PDB entry 1TWF | X-ray diffraction, 2.30 A resolution | chains A and B of the 10 polymer chains in the assembly

# Chain A
Name: DNA-directed RNA polymerase II largest subunit
Organism: Saccharomyces cerevisiae
Notes: EC 2.7.7.6
UniProtKB: P04050 (RPB1_YEAST); residues 1-1733 here = UniProt positions 1-1733
Sequence (1733 residues; each row starts with the number of its first residue):
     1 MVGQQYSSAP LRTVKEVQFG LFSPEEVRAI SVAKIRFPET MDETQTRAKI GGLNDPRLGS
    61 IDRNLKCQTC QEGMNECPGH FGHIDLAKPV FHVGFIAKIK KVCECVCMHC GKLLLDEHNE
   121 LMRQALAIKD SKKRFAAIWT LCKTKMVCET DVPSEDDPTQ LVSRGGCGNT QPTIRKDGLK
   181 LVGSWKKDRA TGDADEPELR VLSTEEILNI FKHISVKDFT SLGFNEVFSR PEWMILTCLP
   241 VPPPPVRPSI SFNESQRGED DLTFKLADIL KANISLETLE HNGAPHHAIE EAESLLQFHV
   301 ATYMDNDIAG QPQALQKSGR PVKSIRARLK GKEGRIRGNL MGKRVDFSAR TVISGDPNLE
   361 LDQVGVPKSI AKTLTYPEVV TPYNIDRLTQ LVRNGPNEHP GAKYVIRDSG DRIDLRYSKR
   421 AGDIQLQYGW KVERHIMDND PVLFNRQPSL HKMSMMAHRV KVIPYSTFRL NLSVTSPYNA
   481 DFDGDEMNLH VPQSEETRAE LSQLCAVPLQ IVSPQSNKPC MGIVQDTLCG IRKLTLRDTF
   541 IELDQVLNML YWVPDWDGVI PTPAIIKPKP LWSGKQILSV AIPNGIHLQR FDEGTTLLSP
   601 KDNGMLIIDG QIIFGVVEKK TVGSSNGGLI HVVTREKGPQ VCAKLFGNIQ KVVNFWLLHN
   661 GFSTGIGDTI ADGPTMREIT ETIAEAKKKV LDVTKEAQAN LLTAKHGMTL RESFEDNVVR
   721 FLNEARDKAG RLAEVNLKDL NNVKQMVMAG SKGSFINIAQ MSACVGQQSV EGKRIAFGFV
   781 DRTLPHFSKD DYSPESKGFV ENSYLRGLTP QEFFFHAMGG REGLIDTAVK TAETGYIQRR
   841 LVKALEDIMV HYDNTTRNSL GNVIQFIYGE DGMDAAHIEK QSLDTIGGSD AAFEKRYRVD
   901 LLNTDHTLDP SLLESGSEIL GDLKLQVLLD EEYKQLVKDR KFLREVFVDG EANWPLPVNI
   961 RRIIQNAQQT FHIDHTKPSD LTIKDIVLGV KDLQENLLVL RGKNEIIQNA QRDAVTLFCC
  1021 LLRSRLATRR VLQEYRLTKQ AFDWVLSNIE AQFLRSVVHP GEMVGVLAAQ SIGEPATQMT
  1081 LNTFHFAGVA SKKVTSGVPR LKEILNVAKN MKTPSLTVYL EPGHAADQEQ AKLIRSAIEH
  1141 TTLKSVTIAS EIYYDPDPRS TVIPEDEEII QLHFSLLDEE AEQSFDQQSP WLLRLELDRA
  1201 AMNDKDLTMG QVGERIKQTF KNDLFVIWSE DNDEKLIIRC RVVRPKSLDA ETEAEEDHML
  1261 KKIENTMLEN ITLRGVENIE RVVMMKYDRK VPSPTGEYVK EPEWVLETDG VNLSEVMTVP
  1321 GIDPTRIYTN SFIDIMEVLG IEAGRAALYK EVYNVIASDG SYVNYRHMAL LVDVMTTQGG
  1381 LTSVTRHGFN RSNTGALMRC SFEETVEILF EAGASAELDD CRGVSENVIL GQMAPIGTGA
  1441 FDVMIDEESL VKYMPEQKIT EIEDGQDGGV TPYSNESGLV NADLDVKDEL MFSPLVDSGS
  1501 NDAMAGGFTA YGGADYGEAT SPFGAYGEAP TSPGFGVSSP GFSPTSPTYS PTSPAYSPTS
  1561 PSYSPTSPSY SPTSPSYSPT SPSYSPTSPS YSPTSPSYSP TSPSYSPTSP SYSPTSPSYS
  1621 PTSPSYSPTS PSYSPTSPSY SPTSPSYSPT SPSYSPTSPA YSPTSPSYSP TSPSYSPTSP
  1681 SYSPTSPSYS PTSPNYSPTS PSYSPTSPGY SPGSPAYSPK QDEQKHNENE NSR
Not modelled in the structure: 1, 1082-1091, 1177-1186, 1244-1253, 1451-1733
Metal / ion sites: Zn2+ site 1: Cys67, Cys70, Cys77, His80; Zn2+ site 2: Cys107, Cys110, Cys148, Cys167; Mn2+ site 1: Asp481, Asp483, Asp485 (together with UTP); Mn2+ site 2: Asp481, Asp483 (together with UTP) (shared with Asp837(B) of chain B)
Small-molecule neighbours: UTP (uridine 5'-triphosphate): Asp481, Asp483, Asp485
Curated features (UniProtKB/Swiss-Prot):
  - region: Pro248 to Asp260 (Lid loop), Asn306 to Lys323 (Rudder loop), Pro810 to Glu822 (Bridging helix)
  - binding site (Zn(2+)): Cys67, Cys70, Cys77, His80, Cys107, Cys110, Cys148, Cys167
  - binding site (Mg(2+)): Asp481, Asp483, Asp485
  - modified residue: Thr1471 (Phosphothreonine)
  - cross-link (Glycyl lysine isopeptide (Lys-Gly)): Lys695 (interchain with G-Cter in ubiquitin), Lys1246 (interchain with G-Cter in ubiquitin), Lys1350 (interchain with G-Cter in ubiquitin)
  - natural variant: Ser1653 to Pro1659 (deletion: In strain: A364A)
  - mutagenesis: Lys1246 (K1246R: Impairs ubiquitination during transcription stress)

# Chain B
Name: DNA-directed RNA polymerase II 140 kDa polypeptide
Organism: Saccharomyces cerevisiae
Notes: EC 2.7.7.6
UniProtKB: P08518 (RPB2_YEAST); numbering as in UniProt (aligned over 1-1224)
Sequence (1224 residues; each row starts with the number of its first residue):
     1 MSDLANSEKY YDEDPYGFED ESAPITAEDS WAVISAFFRE KGLVSQQLDS FNQFVDYTLQ
    61 DIICEDSTLI LEQLAQHTTE SDNISRKYEI SFGKIYVTKP MVNESDGVTH ALYPQEARLR
   121 NLTYSSGLFV DVKKRTYEAI DVPGRELKYE LIAEESEDDS ESGKVFIGRL PIMLRSKNCY
   181 LSEATESDLY KLKECPFDMG GYFIINGSEK VLIAQERSAG NIVQVFKKAA PSPISHVAEI
   241 RSALEKGSRF ISTLQVKLYG REGSSARTIK ATLPYIKQDI PIVIIFRALG IIPDGEILEH
   301 ICYDVNDWQM LEMLKPCVED GFVIQDRETA LDFIGRRGTA LGIKKEKRIQ YAKDILQKEF
   361 LPHITQLEGF ESRKAFFLGY MINRLLLCAL DRKDQDDRDH FGKKRLDLAG PLLAQLFKTL
   421 FKKLTKDIFR YMQRTVEEAH DFNMKLAINA KTITSGLKYA LATGNWGEQK KAMSSRAGVS
   481 QVLNRYTYSS TLSHLRRTNT PIGRDGKLAK PRQLHNTHWG LVCPAETPEG QACGLVKNLS
   541 LMSCISVGTD PMPIITFLSE WGMEPLEDYV PHQSPDATRV FVNGVWHGVH RNPARLMETL
   601 RTLRRKGDIN PEVSMIRDIR EKELKIFTDA GRVYRPLFIV EDDESLGHKE LKVRKGHIAK
   661 LMATEYQDIE GGFEDVEEYT WSSLLNEGLV EYIDAEEEES ILIAMQPEDL EPAEANEEND
   721 LDVDPAKRIR VSHHATTFTH CEIHPSMILG VAASIIPFPD HNQSPRNTYQ SAMGKQAMGV
   781 FLTNYNVRMD TMANILYYPQ KPLGTTRAME YLKFRELPAG QNAIVAIACY SGYNQEDSMI
   841 MNQSSIDRGL FRSLFFRSYM DQEKKYGMSI TETFEKPQRT NTLRMKHGTY DKLDDDGLIA
   901 PGVRVSGEDV IIGKTTPISP DEEELGQRTA YHSKRDASTP LRSTENGIVD QVLVTTNQDG
   961 LKFVKVRVRT TKIPQIGDKF ASRHGQKGTI GITYRREDMP FTAEGIVPDL IINPHAIPSR
  1021 MTVAHLIECL LSKVAALSGN EGDASPFTDI TVEGISKLLR EHGYQSRGFE VMYNGHTGKK
  1081 LMAQIFFGPT YYQRLRHMVD DKIHARARGP MQVLTRQPVE GRSRDGGLRF GEMERDCMIA
  1141 HGAASFLKER LMEASDAFRV HICGICGLMT VIAKLNHNQF ECKGCDNKID IYQIHIPYAA
  1201 KLLFQELMAM NITPRLYTDR SRDF
Not modelled in the structure: 1-17, 71-88, 139-163, 438-445, 468-476, 503-508, 669-677, 713-721, 920-932, 1111-1126
Metal / ion sites: Mn2+: Asp837 (together with UTP) (shared with Asp481(A), Asp483(A) of chain A); Zn2+: Cys1163, Cys1166, Cys1182, Cys1185
Small-molecule neighbours: UTP (uridine 5'-triphosphate): Arg766, Tyr769, Glu836, Gln986, Lys987, Arg1020

# Chain A / chain B interface
Contacting residue pairs (387; chain A residue first):
  Val2(A) - Ala1157(B)
  Val2(A) - Phe1158(B)  hydrophobic
  Val2(A) - Arg1159(B)
  Val2(A) - His1195(B)
  Gln5(A) - Arg1159(B)
  Gln5(A) - Leu1175(B)
  Gln5(A) - Asn1176(B)  hydrogen bond
  Tyr6(A) - Leu1175(B)
  Ser7(A) - Arg1159(B)
  Ser7(A) - His1161(B)
  Ser7(A) - Leu1175(B)
  Ser7(A) - Phe1180(B)
  Ser7(A) - Gln1193(B)
  Ser8(A) - Phe1180(B)
  Ala9(A) - Gln1193(B)
  Pro10(A) - Ile1191(B)
  Pro10(A) - Tyr1192(B)  hydrophobic
  Pro10(A) - Gln1193(B)  hydrogen bond (backbone-backbone)
  Leu11(A) - Gln1193(B)
  Leu11(A) - His1195(B)
  Arg12(A) - Tyr1192(B)  hydrogen bond
  Arg12(A) - Gln1193(B)  hydrogen bond (backbone-backbone)
  Arg12(A) - Ile1194(B)
  Arg12(A) - Thr1218(B)
  Thr13(A) - Thr1218(B)
  Val14(A) - Tyr1217(B)
  Lys15(A) - Tyr1217(B)  hydrogen bond (backbone-backbone)
  Lys15(A) - Thr1218(B)
  Lys15(A) - Arg1220(B)  hydrogen bond (backbone-side chain)
  Glu16(A) - Arg1215(B)
  Glu16(A) - Leu1216(B)
  Glu16(A) - Tyr1217(B)  hydrogen bond (backbone-backbone)
  Glu16(A) - Asp1219(B)
  Glu16(A) - Arg1220(B)
  Glu16(A) - Arg1222(B)  salt bridge
  Val17(A) - Arg1215(B)
  Val17(A) - Leu1216(B)  hydrophobic
  Gln18(A) - Thr1213(B)
  Gln18(A) - Pro1214(B)
  Gln18(A) - Arg1215(B)  hydrogen bond (backbone-backbone)
  Gln18(A) - Tyr1217(B)
  Phe19(A) - Thr1213(B)
  Gly20(A) - Ile1212(B)
  Gly20(A) - Thr1213(B)  hydrogen bond (backbone-backbone)
  Leu21(A) - Asn1211(B)
  Leu21(A) - Thr1213(B)
  Phe22(A) - Met1208(B)  hydrophobic
  Phe22(A) - Asn1211(B)  hydrogen bond (backbone-backbone)
  Phe22(A) - Thr1213(B)
  Glu26(A) - Leu1168(B)
  Glu26(A) - Thr1213(B)
  Glu26(A) - Arg1215(B)  salt bridge
  Ala29(A) - Lys1183(B)
  Ala29(A) - Gly1184(B)  hydrogen bond (backbone-backbone)
  Ile30(A) - Thr1170(B)
  Gln68(A) - Ile1172(B)
  Thr69(A) - Lys1174(B)
  Cys70(A) - Ala1173(B)
  Gln71(A) - Asn1176(B)
  Gln71(A) - His1177(B)
  Glu72(A) - Ala1173(B)
  Glu72(A) - Leu1175(B)
  Asn75(A) - Phe1158(B)
  Glu76(A) - Phe1158(B)
  Cys77(A) - Phe1158(B)
  Gly79(A) - Lys1201(B)
  Gly79(A) - Gln1205(B)
  Phe81(A) - Gln1205(B)
  Phe81(A) - Met1208(B)  hydrophobic
  Phe81(A) - Ala1209(B)
  His92(A) - Met1210(B)
  Phe228(A) - Arg1215(B)
  Trp233(A) - Asn1211(B)
  Leu236(A) - Asn1211(B)
  Cys238(A) - Asn1211(B)
  Pro240(A) - Met1208(B)
  Pro240(A) - Ala1209(B)
  Pro240(A) - Asn1211(B)
  Pro242(A) - Ala1209(B)  hydrophobic
  Pro243(A) - Gln1205(B)
  Pro245(A) - Tyr1198(B)
  Pro245(A) - Lys1201(B)
  Pro245(A) - Leu1202(B)
  Val246(A) - Leu1202(B)  hydrophobic
  Val246(A) - Gln1205(B)
  Met304(A) - Met1210(B)
  Ile325(A) - Glu1206(B)
  Ile325(A) - Ala1209(B)  hydrophobic
  Ile325(A) - Met1210(B)  hydrophobic
  Arg328(A) - Glu1206(B)
  Leu329(A) - Leu1203(B)  hydrophobic
  Leu329(A) - Glu1206(B)
  Lys332(A) - Glu1206(B)  salt bridge
  Arg335(A) - Glu1153(B)
  Asn339(A) - Leu1151(B)
  Asn339(A) - Glu1153(B)  hydrogen bond
  Leu340(A) - Glu1132(B)
  Met341(A) - Phe1130(B)
  Met341(A) - Gly1131(B)
  Gly342(A) - Arg1129(B)
  Gly342(A) - Phe1130(B)  hydrogen bond (backbone-backbone)
  Arg344(A) - Glu1153(B)  salt bridge
  Val345(A) - Arg1106(B)
  Val345(A) - Leu1128(B)
  Val345(A) - Arg1129(B)
  Val345(A) - Arg1150(B)
  Asp346(A) - Arg1106(B)
  Asp346(A) - Arg1150(B)  hydrogen bond (backbone-side chain)
  Phe347(A) - Arg1106(B)  hydrogen bond (backbone-backbone)
  Phe347(A) - Ala1107(B)
  Phe347(A) - Arg1108(B)
  Ser348(A) - Ala1105(B)
  Ser348(A) - Arg1106(B)  hydrogen bond (backbone-backbone)
  Ser348(A) - Leu1128(B)
  Ser348(A) - Arg1150(B)  hydrogen bond
  Ala349(A) - His1104(B)
  Ala349(A) - Ala1105(B)  hydrophobic
  Ala349(A) - Leu1128(B)
  Arg350(A) - Lys1102(B)
  Arg350(A) - Ile1103(B)
  Arg350(A) - His1104(B)  hydrogen bond (backbone-backbone)
  Arg350(A) - Gly1127(B)
  Arg350(A) - Leu1128(B)
  Thr351(A) - Ile1103(B)
  Gly355(A) - Tyr833(B)
  Asp356(A) - Tyr833(B)  hydrogen bond
  Pro357(A) - Ser831(B)
  Pro357(A) - Gly832(B)
  Pro357(A) - Tyr833(B)  hydrophobic
  Asn358(A) - Tyr833(B)  hydrogen bond
  Thr373(A) - Ala1105(B)
  Thr373(A) - Ala1107(B)
  Leu374(A) - Ala1107(B)  hydrophobic
  Tyr404(A) - Pro1110(B)
  Arg412(A) - Gly1109(B)
  Arg412(A) - Pro1110(B)
  Leu443(A) - Met1138(B)  hydrophobic
  Leu443(A) - Phe1146(B)  hydrophobic
  Asn445(A) - Glu1134(B)
  Gln447(A) - Arg1129(B)
  Gln447(A) - Glu1134(B)  hydrogen bond
  Ser449(A) - Met1133(B)
  Ser449(A) - Glu1134(B)  hydrogen bond
  Ser449(A) - Cys1137(B)
  His451(A) - Cys1137(B)  hydrogen bond (backbone-side chain)
  Lys452(A) - Cys1137(B)
  Lys452(A) - His1141(B)  hydrogen bond (backbone-side chain)
  Met455(A) - Phe1130(B)  hydrophobic
  Met455(A) - Glu1134(B)
  Met455(A) - Cys1137(B)  hydrophobic
  Met455(A) - Met1138(B)  hydrophobic
  Met455(A) - His1141(B)  hydrogen bond (backbone-side chain)
  Tyr465(A) - Ile976(B)  hydrophobic
  Ser466(A) - Val1099(B)
  Ser466(A) - Ile1103(B)
  Thr467(A) - Ile976(B)
  Thr467(A) - Val1099(B)
  Arg469(A) - Tyr833(B)
  Arg469(A) - Ile976(B)
  Arg469(A) - Gly991(B)  hydrogen bond (side chain-backbone)
  Leu472(A) - Gln835(B)
  Leu472(A) - Glu836(B)
  Thr475(A) - Glu836(B)
  Asp481(A) - Glu836(B)
  Asp481(A) - Asp837(B)
  Phe482(A) - Gln835(B)
  Phe482(A) - Glu836(B)  hydrogen bond (backbone-backbone)
  Phe482(A) - Asp837(B)
  Phe482(A) - Ser838(B)
  Phe482(A) - Thr989(B)  hydrogen bond (backbone-side chain)
  Asp483(A) - Asp837(B)
  Asp483(A) - Lys979(B)
  Asp483(A) - Lys987(B)
  Asp483(A) - Gly988(B)
  Asp483(A) - Thr989(B)
  Gly484(A) - Thr989(B)
  Glu486(A) - Lys1102(B)
  Asn488(A) - Leu1128(B)
  Asn488(A) - Arg1129(B)
  His490(A) - Arg1150(B)  hydrogen bond
  Pro492(A) - Glu1149(B)
  Gln493(A) - Glu1149(B)  hydrogen bond (backbone-side chain)
  Ser494(A) - Glu1149(B)  hydrogen bond (backbone-side chain)
  Thr497(A) - Ser1145(B)
  Thr497(A) - Phe1146(B)
  Thr497(A) - Glu1149(B)  hydrogen bond
  Glu500(A) - Ala1143(B)
  Glu500(A) - Ala1144(B)
  Glu500(A) - Ser1145(B)  hydrogen bond (side chain-backbone)
  Glu500(A) - Phe1146(B)  hydrogen bond (side chain-backbone)
  Leu501(A) - Met1138(B)  hydrophobic
  Leu501(A) - Phe1146(B)  hydrophobic
  Leu504(A) - His1141(B)
  Cys505(A) - Met1138(B)  hydrophobic
  Cys505(A) - His1141(B)
  Gln510(A) - His1141(B)
  Gln525(A) - Gln835(B)
  Gln525(A) - Glu836(B)  hydrogen bond (side chain-backbone)
  Gln525(A) - His1015(B)
  Asp526(A) - Cys829(B)  hydrogen bond
  Asp526(A) - Gly832(B)
  Asp526(A) - Gln835(B)  hydrogen bond (backbone-side chain)
  Asp526(A) - Asn1013(B)  hydrogen bond
  Asp526(A) - His1015(B)  salt bridge
  Cys529(A) - His1015(B)
  Leu657(A) - Cys829(B)  hydrophobic
  Leu658(A) - Tyr830(B)
  Leu658(A) - Ser831(B)
  Leu658(A) - Asn1074(B)  hydrogen bond (backbone-side chain)
  Leu658(A) - His1076(B)
  His659(A) - Asn1074(B)  hydrogen bond
  His659(A) - Thr1077(B)
  His659(A) - Lys1080(B)
  Asn660(A) - Leu1081(B)
  Asn660(A) - Met1082(B)  hydrogen bond (backbone-backbone)
  Asn660(A) - Ala1083(B)  hydrogen bond (backbone-backbone)
  Gly661(A) - Ala1083(B)
  Phe662(A) - Ile827(B)
  Phe662(A) - Ala828(B)
  Phe662(A) - Cys829(B)  hydrogen bond (backbone-backbone)
  Phe662(A) - Pro1014(B)  hydrophobic
  Ser663(A) - Ile827(B)  hydrogen bond (side chain-backbone)
  Ser663(A) - Gln1084(B)
  Ser663(A) - Ile1085(B)
  Ser663(A) - Phe1086(B)  hydrogen bond (side chain-backbone)
  Thr664(A) - Ile827(B)
  Thr664(A) - Pro1014(B)
  Thr664(A) - Ile1017(B)
  Thr664(A) - Phe1086(B)
  Gly665(A) - Leu1026(B)
  Gly665(A) - Phe1086(B)
  Ile666(A) - Leu1026(B)
  Ile666(A) - Leu1030(B)  hydrophobic
  Ile666(A) - Val1052(B)  hydrophobic
  Ile666(A) - Phe1086(B)  hydrophobic
  Gly667(A) - Arg1067(B)
  Asp668(A) - Phe1069(B)
  Ile670(A) - Arg1067(B)
  Met746(A) - Pro1014(B)
  Met746(A) - His1015(B)
  Met746(A) - Pro1018(B)  hydrophobic
  Ser751(A) - His1015(B)  hydrogen bond (backbone-side chain)
  Lys752(A) - His1015(B)
  Lys752(A) - Ser1019(B)
  Gly753(A) - Pro1018(B)
  Gly753(A) - Ser1019(B)
  Asn757(A) - Pro1018(B)
  Asn757(A) - Ser1019(B)
  Asn757(A) - Met1021(B)
  Gln760(A) - Met1021(B)
  Met761(A) - Met1021(B)  hydrophobic
  Val770(A) - Gln513(B)
  Glu771(A) - Lys510(B)  salt bridge
  Ile775(A) - Asn516(B)
  Ala776(A) - Asn516(B)  hydrogen bond (backbone-side chain)
  Gly778(A) - His400(B)
  Gly778(A) - His515(B)
  Gly778(A) - Asn516(B)
  Phe779(A) - Asn516(B)
  Phe779(A) - Thr517(B)
  Phe779(A) - Glu698(B)
  Phe779(A) - Glu699(B)
  Val780(A) - Glu699(B)  hydrogen bond (backbone-side chain)
  Arg782(A) - Glu698(B)  hydrogen bond (side chain-backbone)
  Arg782(A) - Glu699(B)  hydrogen bond (side chain-backbone)
  Arg782(A) - Ile701(B)  hydrogen bond (side chain-backbone)
  Thr783(A) - Asn516(B)
  Pro785(A) - Glu698(B)
  Pro785(A) - Ile701(B)
  Pro785(A) - Leu702(B)
  Pro785(A) - Ile703(B)  hydrogen bond (backbone-backbone)
  His786(A) - Trp519(B)  hydrogen bond
  His786(A) - Ile703(B)  hydrogen bond (side chain-backbone)
  His786(A) - Met705(B)
  His786(A) - Glu742(B)  salt bridge
  Phe787(A) - Leu702(B)
  Glu795(A) - Val731(B)
  Glu801(A) - Ile729(B)
  Asn802(A) - Arg728(B)
  Asn802(A) - Ile729(B)  hydrogen bond (side chain-backbone)
  Tyr804(A) - His761(B)  hydrogen bond (backbone-side chain)
  Tyr804(A) - Asn762(B)
  Tyr804(A) - Gln763(B)
  Tyr804(A) - Met1021(B)  hydrophobic
  Tyr804(A) - Val1023(B)  hydrophobic
  Leu805(A) - His761(B)  hydrogen bond (backbone-side chain)
  Leu805(A) - Val1052(B)  hydrophobic
  Arg806(A) - Pro725(B)  hydrogen bond (side chain-backbone)
  Arg806(A) - Ala726(B)
  Arg806(A) - Lys727(B)  hydrogen bond (side chain-backbone)
  Arg806(A) - Arg728(B)  hydrogen bond (backbone-side chain)
  Arg806(A) - Ile729(B)
  Arg806(A) - His761(B)
  Gly807(A) - Arg728(B)
  Gly807(A) - Asp760(B)
  Gly807(A) - His761(B)  hydrogen bond (backbone-side chain)
  Leu808(A) - Arg728(B)  hydrogen bond (backbone-side chain)
  Leu808(A) - Asp760(B)  hydrogen bond (backbone-backbone)
  Leu808(A) - Phe1047(B)
  Thr809(A) - Ile729(B)
  Thr809(A) - Phe1047(B)
  Pro810(A) - Trp519(B)
  Pro810(A) - Met705(B)  hydrophobic
  Pro810(A) - Pro745(B)  hydrophobic
  Pro810(A) - Phe1047(B)  hydrophobic
  Gln811(A) - Met705(B)
  Phe813(A) - Pro524(B)  hydrophobic
  Phe813(A) - Ile748(B)  hydrophobic
  Phe813(A) - Leu749(B)  hydrophobic
  Phe813(A) - Pro759(B)
  Phe813(A) - Asp760(B)
  Phe813(A) - Asn767(B)
  Phe813(A) - Phe1047(B)  hydrophobic
  Phe814(A) - Leu514(B)  hydrophobic
  Phe814(A) - His515(B)
  Phe814(A) - Asn516(B)
  Phe814(A) - Trp519(B)  hydrophobic
  Phe814(A) - Pro524(B)  hydrophobic
  His816(A) - Gln763(B)
  His816(A) - Ser764(B)  hydrogen bond (side chain-backbone)
  Ala817(A) - Leu514(B)
  Ala817(A) - Ser764(B)
  Met818(A) - Leu514(B)
  Met818(A) - Asn516(B)
  Arg821(A) - Arg512(B)  hydrogen bond (side chain-backbone)
  Arg821(A) - Pro524(B)
  Arg821(A) - Thr527(B)
  Arg821(A) - Gly534(B)
  Glu822(A) - Gln513(B)
  Leu824(A) - Cys533(B)  hydrophobic
  Leu824(A) - Thr768(B)
  Leu824(A) - Tyr769(B)
  Ile825(A) - Arg512(B)
  Ile825(A) - Gln513(B)
  Ala828(A) - Gly530(B)
  Gln838(A) - Met1133(B)
  Arg839(A) - Met1133(B)  hydrogen bond
  Val842(A) - Asp1136(B)
  Glu846(A) - Arg1135(B)  salt bridge
  Glu846(A) - Asp1136(B)
  Glu846(A) - Ile1139(B)
  Met1063(A) - Ile1139(B)
  Met1063(A) - Ala1140(B)  hydrophobic
  Val1066(A) - Asp1136(B)
  Val1066(A) - Ile1139(B)  hydrophobic
  Val1066(A) - Ala1140(B)  hydrophobic
  Gln1070(A) - Asp1136(B)
  Gln1070(A) - Cys1137(B)
  Gln1070(A) - Ala1140(B)
  Asn1265(A) - Gly263(B)
  Glu1269(A) - Glu262(B)
  Glu1269(A) - Gly263(B)
  Arg1399(A) - Glu1132(B)  salt bridge
  Val1406(A) - Met1210(B)  hydrophobic
  Leu1409(A) - Leu1207(B)  hydrophobic
  Leu1409(A) - Ile1212(B)
  Phe1410(A) - Met1210(B)  hydrophobic
  Phe1410(A) - Ile1212(B)  hydrophobic
  Leu1418(A) - Arg1222(B)
  Asp1420(A) - Arg1220(B)  hydrogen bond (backbone-side chain)
  Cys1421(A) - Arg1220(B)
  Arg1422(A) - Arg1220(B)
  Val1424(A) - Ile1139(B)  hydrophobic
  Val1424(A) - Leu1151(B)  hydrophobic
  Val1428(A) - Leu1151(B)
  Val1428(A) - Met1152(B)
  Ile1429(A) - Pro1197(B)
  Ile1429(A) - Ala1200(B)
  Leu1430(A) - His1195(B)
  Leu1430(A) - Ile1196(B)
  Leu1430(A) - Pro1197(B)
  Gly1431(A) - Lys1148(B)  hydrogen bond (backbone-side chain)
  Gly1431(A) - Met1152(B)
  Gly1431(A) - Pro1197(B)
  Gln1432(A) - Lys1148(B)
  Gln1432(A) - Met1152(B)
  Met1433(A) - Ala1144(B)  hydrophobic
  Met1433(A) - Lys1148(B)
  Ala1434(A) - Ala1144(B)
  Ile1436(A) - Ala1144(B)
  Ile1436(A) - Leu1147(B)  hydrophobic
  Gly1437(A) - Gly1142(B)
  Thr1438(A) - Gly1142(B)  hydrogen bond (backbone-backbone)
  Thr1438(A) - Ala1143(B)
  Thr1438(A) - Ala1144(B)
  Thr1438(A) - Ser1145(B)
  Gly1439(A) - Ala1144(B)
Interface residues without a listed pair, chain A (219 interface residues in all): Gly3, Val27, Pro78, His80, Leu239, Tyr303, Arg326, Ile336, Val352, Ile353, Ser354, Ile370, Lys403, Glu433, Pro448, Leu450, Ala480, Glu496, Val524, Thr527, Glu542, Asn654, Thr669, Thr680, Asn742, Ile756, Leu784, Ser788, Lys789, Gly820, Leu1067, Lys1144, His1258, Lys1261, Leu1397, Gly1413, Ser1425
Interface residues without a listed pair, chain B (184 interface residues in all): Ser264, Glu312, Lys315, Glu319, Asp397, His518, Arg620, Ala695, Ser700, Arg730, Pro765, Asn834, Gly977, Gln986, Arg1020, Ile1027, Glu1053, Lys1079, Val1160, Ala1199, Phe1204

# Summary
Chain A and chain B form an interface of 219 and 184 residues respectively; the contacts include 69 hydrogen
bonds and 9 salt bridges. Polar contacts include Glu16(A)-Arg1222(B), Glu26(A)-Arg1215(B) and
Lys332(A)-Glu1206(B). UTP is bound between chain A and chain B.
Here chain A is DNA-directed RNA polymerase II largest subunit and chain B is DNA-directed RNA polymerase II
140 kDa polypeptide, both from Saccharomyces cerevisiae. Entry 1TWF (RNA polymerase II complexed with UTP at
2.3 A resolution) was determined by X-ray diffraction (same publication as 1R9S, 1R9T, 1TWA, 1TWC, 1TWG and
1TWH).
